Entry 4JRX (X-ray diffraction, 2.30 A resolution); this record covers chains D and E of the 5 polymer chains in the assembly.

Chain D:
Protein: CA5 TCR alpha chain
From: Homo sapiens
Chain sequence (204 residues; numbered 2 to 221; 16 numbers in that range are skipped by the numbering (no residue carries them; nothing is unmodelled there); the number before each row is that of its first residue):
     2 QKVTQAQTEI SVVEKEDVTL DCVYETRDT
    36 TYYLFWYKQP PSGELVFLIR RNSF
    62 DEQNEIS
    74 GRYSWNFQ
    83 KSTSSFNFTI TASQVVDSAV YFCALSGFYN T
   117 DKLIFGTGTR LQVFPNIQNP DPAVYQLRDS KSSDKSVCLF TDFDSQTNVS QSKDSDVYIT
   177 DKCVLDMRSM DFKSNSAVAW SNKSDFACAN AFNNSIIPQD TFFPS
Cystine bridges: Cys23-Cys105
Ion coordination: Na+: Gln6, Gln8, Thr123, Gly124

Chain E:
Protein: CA5 TCR beta chain
From: Homo sapiens
Chain sequence (238 residues; each row starts with the number of its first residue; note: 13 numbers in that range are skipped by the numbering (no residue carries them; nothing is unmodelled there)):
     3 GVTQTPKFQV LKTGQSMTLQ CAQDMNH
    37 NSMYWYRQDP GMGLRLIYYS AS
    63 EGTTDKGEVP
    74 NGYNVSRL
    83 NKREFSLRLE SAAPSQTSVY FCASPGETEA FFGQGTRLTV TEDLKNVFPP EVAVFEPSEA
   143 EISHTQKATL VCLATGFYPD HVELSWWVNG KEVHSGVCTD PQPLKEQPAL NDSRYALSSR
   203 LRVSATFWQN PRNHFRCQVQ FYGLSENDEW TQDRAKPVTQ IVSAEAWGRA D
Cystine bridges: Cys23-Cys104, Cys154-Cys219

Interface between chain D and chain E:
Inter-chain disulfides: Cys179(D)-Cys180(E)
Pairs across the interface (119; chain D residue first):
  Tyr38(D) with Pro107(E)
  Phe40(D) with Thr110(E); Glu111(E); Ala112(E)
  Tyr42(D) with Glu111(E); Ala112(E), hydrogen bond (side chain-backbone); Phe113(E); Phe114(E), hydrophobic
  Gln44(D) with Gln44(E), hydrogen bond; Phe103(E)
  Gly48(D) with Phe103(E); Arg119(E)
  Leu50(D) with Leu50(E), hydrophobic; Phe103(E), hydrophobic; Phe114(E), hydrophobic
  Phe52(D) with Thr110(E); Glu111(E)
  Arg55(D) with Gly108(E), hydrogen bond (side chain-backbone); Glu109(E), hydrogen bond (side chain-backbone); Thr110(E)
  Phe104(D) with Gln44(E); Gly49(E)
  Asn112(D) with Asn37(E); Ser38(E), hydrogen bond (backbone-side chain); Tyr40(E); Ala57(E), hydrogen bond (side chain-backbone)
  Thr113(D) with Tyr55(E), hydrogen bond (backbone-side chain)
  Asp117(D) with Tyr40(E), hydrogen bond (backbone-side chain)
  Lys118(D) with Tyr40(E); Leu52(E); Tyr55(E); Lys68(E), hydrogen bond (side chain-backbone)
  Leu119(D) with Tyr40(E); Tyr42(E), hydrogen bond (backbone-side chain); Pro107(E), hydrophobic; Ala112(E), hydrophobic
  Phe121(D) with Tyr42(E); Leu50(E); Phe114(E), hydrophobic
  Gly122(D) with Gly49(E); Leu50(E)
  Thr123(D) with Gly47(E); Met48(E); Gly49(E)
  Arg126(D) with Pro183(E); Gln184(E), hydrogen bond
  Asp137(D) with His146(E), salt bridge
  Tyr141(D) with Ser140(E); Ala142(E); Glu143(E); His146(E), hydrogen bond; Thr147(E)
  Gln142(D) with Ser140(E), hydrogen bond (backbone-side chain)
  Leu143(D) with Phe137(E); Glu138(E); Thr151(E); Val153(E), hydrophobic
  Arg144(D) with Phe137(E); Glu138(E), salt bridge; Pro139(E); Glu141(E); Trp210(E); Arg251(E); Asp253(E), salt bridge
  Ser146(D) with Ala135(E); Val136(E); Phe137(E)
  Ser149(D) with Phe137(E)
  Lys151(D) with Phe137(E); Leu155(E); Thr157(E)
  Val153(D) with Phe137(E), hydrophobic; Val153(E), hydrophobic; Leu155(E), hydrophobic
  Leu155(D) with Thr151(E); Val153(E), hydrophobic
  Thr157(D) with Arg204(E)
  Asp158(D) with Thr147(E); Arg204(E), salt bridge
  Gln167(D) with Leu186(E)
  Tyr174(D) with Glu188(E)
  Ile175(D) with Leu186(E)
  Thr176(D) with Asp182(E); Leu186(E); Ser200(E), hydrogen bond; Arg202(E), hydrogen bond
  Asp177(D) with Arg202(E)
  Cys179(D) with Cys180(E), disulfide; Thr181(E); Asp182(E); Arg202(E)
  Val180(D) with Cys180(E), hydrogen bond (backbone-side chain)
  Leu181(D) with Gly178(E); Val179(E); Cys180(E), hydrophobic; Arg204(E)
  Asp182(D) with Ser177(E); Gly178(E), hydrogen bond (backbone-backbone)
  Met183(D) with Lys149(E); Gly178(E); Arg204(E); Val205(E); Ser206(E)
  Arg184(D) with Ser177(E), hydrogen bond (backbone-side chain)
  Met186(D) with Gln148(E); Lys149(E); Ser206(E)
  Phe188(D) with Lys149(E); Arg204(E)
  Ser190(D) with Arg204(E), hydrogen bond
  Ser192(D) with Arg202(E), hydrogen bond
  Val194(D) with Ser200(E); Arg202(E)
  Trp196(D) with Leu155(E), hydrophobic; Thr157(E); Leu186(E), hydrophobic; Ala198(E), hydrophobic
  Phe218(D) with His146(E)
  Pro220(D) with Ala142(E), hydrophobic
Other interface residues (no listed pair), chain D (53 interface residues in all): Glu49, Asp145, Ser171, Ala193
Other interface residues (no listed pair), chain E (62 interface residues in all): Ser58, Gln116, Leu152

Summary:
Chain D and chain E form an interface of 53 and 62 residues respectively, with 1 disulfide bond, 20 hydrogen
bonds and 4 salt bridges. Polar pairs include Asp137(D)-His146(E), Arg144(D)-Glu138(E) and
Arg144(D)-Asp253(E). The Na+ site is built by Gln6(D), Gln8(D), Thr123(D) and Gly124(D).
Here chain D is CA5 TCR alpha chain and chain E is CA5 TCR beta chain, both from Homo sapiens. Entry 4JRX
(Crystal Structure of CA5 TCR-HLA B*3505-LPEP complex) was determined by X-ray diffraction together with 4JRY
from the same study.
